Entry 5B79 (X-ray diffraction, 2.60 A resolution); this record covers chain A.

Chain A:
Name: Zinc finger protein ubi-d4
Source organism: Homo sapiens
UniProt: Q92785 (REQU_HUMAN); residues 11-132 here correspond to UniProt positions 270-391 (UniProt number = residue number + 259)
Chain sequence (123 residues; numbered 10 to 132; the number before each row is that of its first residue):
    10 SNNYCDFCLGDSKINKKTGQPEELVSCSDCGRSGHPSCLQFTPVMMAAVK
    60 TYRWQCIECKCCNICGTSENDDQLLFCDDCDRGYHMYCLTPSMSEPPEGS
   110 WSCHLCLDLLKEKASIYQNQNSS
Disordered / not traced: 128-132
Sequence notes: expression tag (10)
Ion coordination: Zn2+ site 1: Cys-14, Cys-17, His-44, Cys-47; Zn2+ site 2: Cys-36, Cys-39, Cys-65, Cys-68; Zn2+ site 3: Cys-71, Cys-74, His-94, Cys-97; Zn2+ site 4: Cys-86, Cys-89, Cys-112, Cys-115
Curated features (UniProtKB/Swiss-Prot):
  - zinc finger: Asn-11 to Cys-71 (PHD-type 1), Cys-68 to Leu-118 (PHD-type 2)
  - modified residue: Ser-21 (Phosphoserine)
  - cross-link: Lys-22 (Glycyl lysine isopeptide (Lys-Gly) (interchain with G-Cter in SUMO2))

In short:
Cys-14, Cys-17, His-44 and Cys-47 coordinate Zn2+ site 1. The Zn2+ site 2 is built by Cys-36, Cys-39, Cys-65
and Cys-68.
Chain A is Zinc finger protein ubi-d4 (Homo sapiens); the structure, Crystal structure of DPF2 double PHD
finger, was determined by X-ray diffraction together with 5B75, 5B76, 5B77 and 5B78 from the same study.
